Entry 2HJL (X-ray diffraction, 1.50 A resolution); this record covers chains A and B of the 3 polymer chains in the assembly.

== Chain A ==
Molecule: HLA class I histocompatibility antigen B-57
Source organism: Homo sapiens
UniProt: Q9MYI6 (Q9MYI6_HUMAN); residues 1-274 here correspond to UniProt positions 25-298 (UniProt number = residue number + 24)
Chain sequence (274 residues; row label = number of the first residue in the row):
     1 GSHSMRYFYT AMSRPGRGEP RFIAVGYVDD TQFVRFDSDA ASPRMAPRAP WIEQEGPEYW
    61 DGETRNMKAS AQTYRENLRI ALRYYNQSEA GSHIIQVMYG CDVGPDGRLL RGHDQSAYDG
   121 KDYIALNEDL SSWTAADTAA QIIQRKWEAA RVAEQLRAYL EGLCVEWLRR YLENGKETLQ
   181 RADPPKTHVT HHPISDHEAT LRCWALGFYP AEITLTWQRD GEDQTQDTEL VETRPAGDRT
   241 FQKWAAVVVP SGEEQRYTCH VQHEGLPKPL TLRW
Cystine bridges: Cys101-Cys164, Cys203-Cys259

== Chain B ==
Molecule: Beta-2-microglobulin
Source organism: Homo sapiens
Notes: fragment: Beta-2-microglobulin domain (Residues 21-119)
UniProt: P61769 (B2MG_HUMAN); residues 1-99 here correspond to UniProt positions 21-119 (UniProt number = residue number + 20)
Chain sequence (99 residues; row label = number of the first residue in the row):
     1 IQRTPKIQVY SRHPAENGKS NFLNCYVSGF HPSDIEVDLL KNGERIEKVE HSDLSFSKDW
    61 SFYLLYYTEF TPTEKDEYAC RVNHVTLSQP KIVKWDRDM
UniProt features mapped onto this chain:
  - modified residue: Gln2 (Pyrrolidone carboxylic acid)
  - glycosylation: Ile1 (N-linked (Glc) (glycation) isoleucine), Lys19 (N-linked (Glc) (glycation) lysine), Lys41 (N-linked (Glc) (glycation) lysine), Lys48 (N-linked (Glc) (glycation) lysine), Lys58 (N-linked (Glc) (glycation) lysine), Lys91 (N-linked (Glc) (glycation) lysine), Lys94 (N-linked (Glc) (glycation) lysine)
Cystine bridges: Cys25-Cys80

== Chain A / chain B interface ==
Residue-residue contacts - 54 pairs, chain A then chain B:
  Phe8(A) - Phe56(B)  hydrophobic
  Tyr9(A) - Phe56(B)
  Thr10(A) - Phe56(B)
  Thr10(A) - Phe62(B)
  Met12(A) - Ser33(B)  hydrogen bond
  Met12(A) - Leu54(B)  hydrophobic
  Arg17(A) - Asp34(B)  salt bridge
  Ile23(A) - Leu54(B)  hydrophobic
  Val25(A) - Leu54(B)
  Val25(A) - Ser55(B)
  Tyr27(A) - Ser55(B)  hydrogen bond
  Tyr27(A) - Tyr63(B)  hydrogen bond
  Gln32(A) - Asp53(B)
  Arg35(A) - Asp53(B)  salt bridge
  Arg48(A) - Asp53(B)  salt bridge
  Ile94(A) - His31(B)
  Ile94(A) - Pro32(B)  hydrophobic
  Ile94(A) - Ser33(B)
  Gln96(A) - His31(B)  hydrogen bond
  Gln96(A) - Phe56(B)
  Gln96(A) - Trp60(B)
  Gln96(A) - Phe62(B)
  Val97(A) - Phe56(B)
  Gln115(A) - Trp60(B)
  Ser116(A) - Trp60(B)
  Ala117(A) - Trp60(B)  hydrophobic
  Asp119(A) - His31(B)
  Gly120(A) - Arg3(B)  hydrogen bond (backbone-side chain)
  Gly120(A) - His31(B)
  Gly120(A) - Trp60(B)
  Asp122(A) - Trp60(B)  hydrogen bond
  His192(A) - Asp98(B)
  Arg202(A) - Asp98(B)  hydrogen bond (side chain-backbone)
  Arg202(A) - Met99(B)
  Trp204(A) - Asp98(B)
  Trp204(A) - Met99(B)
  Val231(A) - Gln8(B)
  Glu232(A) - Gln8(B)  hydrogen bond (backbone-side chain)
  Glu232(A) - Tyr26(B)  hydrogen bond
  Glu232(A) - Ser28(B)  hydrogen bond
  Arg234(A) - Gln8(B)  hydrogen bond
  Arg234(A) - Tyr10(B)
  Arg234(A) - Met99(B)  hydrogen bond (side chain-backbone)
  Pro235(A) - Tyr10(B)  hydrogen bond (backbone-side chain)
  Pro235(A) - Asn24(B)
  Pro235(A) - Tyr26(B)
  Ala236(A) - Arg12(B)  hydrogen bond (backbone-side chain)
  Ala236(A) - Asn24(B)  hydrogen bond (backbone-side chain)
  Gly237(A) - Arg12(B)  hydrogen bond (backbone-side chain)
  Asp238(A) - Arg12(B)
  Gln242(A) - Tyr10(B)
  Gln242(A) - Ser11(B)  hydrogen bond (side chain-backbone)
  Gln242(A) - Arg12(B)  hydrogen bond (side chain-backbone)
  Trp244(A) - Met99(B)  hydrogen bond (side chain-backbone)
Also at the interface, not in a pair above, chain A (36 interface residues in all): Met98, Lys121, Leu206, Thr233
Also at the interface, not in a pair above, chain B (26 interface residues in all): Lys6, His13, Pro14, Asp59, Leu65

== In short ==
Chain A and chain B form an interface of 36 and 26 residues respectively; the contacts include 19 hydrogen
bonds and 3 salt bridges. Polar contacts include Arg17(A)-Asp34(B), Arg35(A)-Asp53(B) and Arg48(A)-Asp53(B).
Chain A is HLA class I histocompatibility antigen B-57 and chain B is Beta-2-microglobulin, both from Homo
sapiens; the structure, Crystal Structure of HLA-B5703 and HIV-1 peptide, was determined by X-ray diffraction
together with 2HJK from the same study.
